Entry 6MPP (solution NMR); this record covers chains A and B of the 3 polymer chains in the assembly.

[Chain A]
Protein: HLA class I histocompatibility antigen, A-1 alpha chain
Source organism: Homo sapiens
UniProtKB: P30443 (1A01_HUMAN); residues 1-279 here correspond to UniProt positions 25-303 (UniProt number = residue number + 24)
Sequence (279 residues; row label = number of the first residue in the row):
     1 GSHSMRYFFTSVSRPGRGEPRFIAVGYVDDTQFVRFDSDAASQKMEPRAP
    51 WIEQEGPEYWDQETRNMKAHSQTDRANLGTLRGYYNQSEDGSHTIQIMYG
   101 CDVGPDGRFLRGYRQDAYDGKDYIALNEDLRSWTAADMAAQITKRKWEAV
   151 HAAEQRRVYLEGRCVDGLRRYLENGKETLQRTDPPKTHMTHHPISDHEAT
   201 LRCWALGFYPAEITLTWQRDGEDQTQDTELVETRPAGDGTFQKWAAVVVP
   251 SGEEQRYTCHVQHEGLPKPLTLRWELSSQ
Not modelled in the structure: 275-279
Cystine bridges: C101-C164, C203-C259

[Chain B]
Protein: NRAS Q61K peptide
Source organism: Homo sapiens
Sequence (10 residues; each row starts with the number of its first residue):
     1 ILDTAGKEEY

[How chain A and chain B interact]
Contacting residue pairs - 39 pairs, chain A then chain B:
  Y7(A) with I1(B); L2(B)
  M45(A) with L2(B)
  E63(A) with I1(B); L2(B)
  N66(A) with D3(B); T4(B)
  M67(A) with L2(B)
  A69(A) with A5(B)
  H70(A) with D3(B); A5(B)
  T73(A) with E8(B)
  N77(A) with E8(B); E9(B); Y10(B)
  T80(A) with Y10(B)
  L81(A) with Y10(B)
  Y84(A) with Y10(B)
  I95(A) with Y10(B)
  Y99(A) with D3(B)
  R114(A) with E8(B)
  D116(A) with Y10(B)
  Y123(A) with Y10(B)
  T143(A) with E9(B); Y10(B)
  K146(A) with Y10(B)
  W147(A) with K7(B); E8(B); E9(B); Y10(B)
  R156(A) with D3(B); T4(B); E8(B)
  Y159(A) with I1(B); L2(B); D3(B)
  R163(A) with I1(B)
  G167(A) with I1(B)
  Y171(A) with I1(B)
Also at the interface, not in a pair above, chain A (30 interface residues in all): F9, Y59, I97, V150, Q155

[Summary]
30 residues of chain A and 9 residues of chain B are in contact.
Chain A is HLA class I histocompatibility antigen, A-1 alpha chain and chain B is NRAS Q61K peptide, both from
Homo sapiens; the structure, HLA-A*01:01 complex with NRAS Q61K peptide by NMR, was determined by solution
NMR.
